Entry 5ES7 (X-ray diffraction, 2.81 A resolution); this record covers chain A.

== Chain A ==
Protein: Linear gramicidin synthetase subunit A
Source organism: Brevibacillus parabrevis
UniProt: Q70LM7 (LGRA_BREPA); residues 3-685 here correspond to UniProt positions 2-684 (UniProt number = residue number - 1)
Chain sequence (685 residues; row label = number of the first residue in the row):
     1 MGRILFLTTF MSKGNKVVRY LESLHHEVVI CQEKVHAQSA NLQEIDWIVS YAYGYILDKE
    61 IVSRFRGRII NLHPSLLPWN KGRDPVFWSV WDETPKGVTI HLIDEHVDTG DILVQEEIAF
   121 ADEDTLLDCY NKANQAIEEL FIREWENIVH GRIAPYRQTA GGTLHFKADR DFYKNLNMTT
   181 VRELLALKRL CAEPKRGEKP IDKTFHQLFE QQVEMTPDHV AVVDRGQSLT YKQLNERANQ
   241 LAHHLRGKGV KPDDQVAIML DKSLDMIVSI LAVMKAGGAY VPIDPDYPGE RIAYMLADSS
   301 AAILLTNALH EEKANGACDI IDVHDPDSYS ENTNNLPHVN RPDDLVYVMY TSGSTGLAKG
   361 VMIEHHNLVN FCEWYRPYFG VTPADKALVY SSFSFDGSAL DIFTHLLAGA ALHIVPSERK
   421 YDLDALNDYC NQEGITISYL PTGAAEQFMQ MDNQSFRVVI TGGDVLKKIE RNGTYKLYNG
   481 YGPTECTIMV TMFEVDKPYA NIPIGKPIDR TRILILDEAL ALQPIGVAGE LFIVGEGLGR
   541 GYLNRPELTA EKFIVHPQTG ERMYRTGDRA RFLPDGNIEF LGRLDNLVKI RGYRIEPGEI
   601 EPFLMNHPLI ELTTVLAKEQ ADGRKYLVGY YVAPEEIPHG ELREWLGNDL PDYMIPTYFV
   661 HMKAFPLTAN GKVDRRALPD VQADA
Disordered / not traced: 353-357, 586-685
Differences from the reference sequence: initiating methionine (1); expression tag (2)
Small-molecule neighbours:
  - AMP-CPP (APC; diphosphomethylphosphonic acid adenosyl ester): G462, G463, D464, V465, N479, G480, Y481, G482, P483, T484, I504, D568, F580, R583
  - 6R-folinic acid (FON; N-{[4-({[(6R)-2-amino-5-formyl-4-oxo-1,4,5,6,7,8-hexahydropteridin-6-yl]methyl}amino)phenyl]carbonyl}-L-glutamic acid): Y53, G54, Y55, I56, L57, N71, H73, R83, H101, I103, D104, E105, H106, V107, D108, F166, K167
  - valine (VAL): D396, G397, Y439, G462, G463, G482, P483, T484, I488, M489

== In short ==
Bound to chain A: 6R-folinic acid, valine and AMP-CPP.
Chain A is Linear gramicidin synthetase subunit A (Brevibacillus parabrevis); the structure, Crystal structure
of the F-A domains of the LgrA initiation module soaked with FON, AMPcPP, and ..., was determined by X-ray
diffraction together with 5ES5, 5ES6, 5ES8 and 5ES9 from the same study.
